9D4C - chains D and O of the 9 polymer chains in the assembly; structure by electron microscopy, 2.75 A resolution.

Chain D:
Molecule: Proteasome subunit alpha type-4
Source organism: Saccharomyces cerevisiae
UniProtKB: P40303 (PSA4_YEAST); numbering as in UniProt (aligned over 1-254)
Amino-acid sequence (254 residues; row label = number of the first residue in the row):
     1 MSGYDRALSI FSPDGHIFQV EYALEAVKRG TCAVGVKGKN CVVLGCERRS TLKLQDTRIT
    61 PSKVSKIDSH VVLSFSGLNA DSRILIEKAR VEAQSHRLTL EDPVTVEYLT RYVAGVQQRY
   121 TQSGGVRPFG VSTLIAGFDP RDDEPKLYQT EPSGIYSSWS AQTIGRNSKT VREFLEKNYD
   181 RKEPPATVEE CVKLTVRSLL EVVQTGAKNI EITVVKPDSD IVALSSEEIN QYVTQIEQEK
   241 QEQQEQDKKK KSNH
Disordered / not traced: 1-3, 239-254
Curated features (UniProtKB/Swiss-Prot):
  - modified residue: T60 (Phosphothreonine)

Chain O:
Molecule: Proteasome activator BLM10
Source organism: Saccharomyces cerevisiae
UniProtKB: P43583 (BLM10_YEAST); residues 1-2143 here = UniProt positions 1-2143
Amino-acid sequence (2143 residues; row label = number of the first residue in the row):
     1 MTANNDDDIK SPIPITNKTL SQLKRFERSP GRPSSSQGEI KRKKSRLYAA DGRPHSPLRA
    61 RSATPTLQDQ KLFNGMDSTS LLNERLQHYT LDYVSDRAQH MKNIYDPSSR WFSRSVRPEF
   121 PIEEFLPYKT ESHEDQAKYL CHVLVNLYIA ISSLDIQGLI SISSKDLADL KKEVDDLALK
   181 TDLFRLSNNT AENDLLGNDI ADYDDAEGLE DELDEYFDLA GPDFNATGKI TAKSATIVNV
   241 NHWTNELKNC LHFDFPVALR KSLATVYYYL SLVQGQKVYR QMHVDMFERL VSLDDDRTNF
   301 TELLQKQGLL LDHQIMLNFL CEFLPYPDPD YARYELSSKE DLQLFRLLLK HAHNAKPFFD
   361 KSKESLLVDT MNFLLSSLAP STMMAVMPIV TSVVPYHYHI HSKIIDYFPF CYSIWSSVSA
   421 NVAIDTHMYD FVGSISKDVH NKILSSEHEK DVVGVEFGEF GIFTDDQMTF MFNRLQGHLR
   481 TDGQIHSYSR TVKPFVYAIN GSKKDRFFEK LVSLAKAIET FIHPSNNGFW TKPNAKFVHA
   541 FIKSYHGRVK YEEDICARGV TNGICLTSFC HEEIVEIFLN IISLGSQNKN PDIANYYISC
   601 FAYLLELDPS NAYLIYDKIL IDLYDTLADQ FINSRHRIIS SLKQFTRVIR FIVMDKLYRV
   661 HITNVLSMLV SKLDMNDTNL TSNLINGIVS IAAFIPIQDL TGEDDYISFE SDTLPLVQQH
   721 FYHIKCGESS KTFRVDDELL NNAFKASTTV FQSMLKVYVE KIFQLVDVDL EDSLVTKINQ
   781 TTMILQESMD DKIFNYFASL LQRNFWSNDS FKEKDPNYEL VTIPLAALVR RNNGLSKELV
   841 RTLLFHIKEQ IKRGAGSVRS TSEIQQRDVK LVLYLTALND VLRQCHESLL EYSDELITFM
   901 KYLYDNVTNP PLDVITSIVI HSALATLCTT EITDCRLFPE DSKIPEKDRW GGLQFDPRRF
   961 DKQHLSFQWH VPSSDEITLS ISILESLSEY CINNVEELMK APRHDSEYGD MIQKYVLVMT
  1021 HTLSGSSLLF DPDFNKYRTQ SNLSYREKLI LLKNIRENNC DPQELDIDIE QIRSGKDDED
  1081 YIESKDIEAG LNAGVSDVVQ LRDEFPDELI VDEEVVSEMP SGVNTPIAGT HGTDNSAMSS
  1141 DLAFRDLDIY TCNYYFGNTT EEKLQNPQYL QVHRVRARIG HFFHKLYVFL STNFENNTNM
  1201 FQILLHGLKV WFTDLGQETV FNEDPNAFID VDFLENVQSL SHVNEPFTRT NFAIRANSLH
  1261 QSRVLLHSTN RKASKLENLL LVDIIQLATS LYPDIYKPAQ GTLVHCMKQL VGSYGVVINK
  1321 IIPSLEKAIK DHDYMKIQVI LNVLLIKKIH RKLMTDYKDI GRLIFLLIEC CRVNELEIGM
  1381 YADKILTDIV IGIKIPSSVC VISDQAFLPL APPDGTINLQ VEAVKLAKKK KREYYLSLLV
  1441 DLQDKLLDKL DNEKDMGWKI RMFILRFVTQ IQSNLESKPD KRAVFSIISQ ISTKHPEIIH
  1501 LVVKSLLSTC NKIISLSDYE YDITRAYKNE FNPSFVEILD TSTTSFPKTF TEEMNNFDNP
  1561 KYFIDLRAYV GWLCWGRLMY VMSPKALKLN LRENELEVLK TAGHLLTREF LRDVTMNLVQ
  1621 DNETRGVFSS GNVSFFSLVI LLISSGFCEL NMSDLFELCE SYYNKDDKAS MIMSVEIVAG
  1681 LVCGSKFMSV SDLDKRDTFI ENFLAKCLDY ELNHDAFEIW STLAWWLPAV VDLRRSKTFF
  1741 CHFINADGMF DRESDAATHQ TSKIYMLRSI LMSMEFRAPD VGKLFDELVF DHPYDQVRQA
  1801 VAKLLTTLVQ NQSNPSISDP TTLLEAERND PDGLGLPLKS VPEKVDAYIK KQFEIIKNLE
  1861 DSVVGLNPQQ FIKTDYFYRT STIFYWIKEM ARGPNKVLLV PYLVDYVLPF LIGLVKHKDV
  1921 CALASLDPVR LYAGLGYMPI RKNHVAAIVD YVCSSNVALS SNQTKLQLAF IQHFLSAELL
  1981 QLTEEEKNKI LEFVVSNLYN EQFVEVRVRA ASILSDIVHN WKEEQPLLSL IERFAKGLDV
  2041 NKYTSKERQK LSKTDIKIHG NVLGLGAIIS AFPYVFPLPP WIPKQLSNLS SWARTSGMTG
  2101 QAAKNTISEF KKVRADTWKF DRASFNTEEL EDLEGVLWRS YYA
Disordered / not traced: 1-72, 169-228, 1040-1144
Curated features (UniProtKB/Swiss-Prot):
  - motif: Y2141 to A2143 (YYX motif)
  - modified residue: S11 (Phosphoserine), S29 (Phosphoserine), S56 (Phosphoserine), S62 (Phosphoserine), T64 (Phosphothreonine), T66 (Phosphothreonine), S1041 (Phosphoserine)
  - mutagenesis: Y1663 to N1664 (Abolishes binding to acetylated histones), R2139 (R2139D: Does not affect binding to the proteasome), S2140 (S2140H: Abolishes binding to the proteasome), Y2141 to A2143 (Loss of function), Y2141 (Y2141M: Does not affect viability in the presence of cycloheximide), Y2142 (Y2142A/V: Loss of function; abolishes binding to the proteasome; Y2142V: Abolishes binding to the proteasome), A2143 (A2143S: Does not affect viability in the presence of cycloheximide)

How chain D and chain O interact:
Pairs across the interface (21; chain D residue first):
  Y4(D) with R1930(O); G1934(O); Y1937(O), hydrophobic; H1973(O)
  R6(D) with W530(O)
  S50(D) with D1666(O)
  L52(D) with E1623(O)
  K53(D) with E1623(O), hydrogen bond (backbone-side chain); D1667(O), salt bridge
  T170(D) with Y1794(O); Q1796(O)
  E173(D) with Y1794(O); D1795(O), hydrogen bond (side chain-backbone)
  F174(D) with Y1794(O)
  R197(D) with D1755(O), salt bridge
  E201(D) with T1758(O)
  V202(D) with T1758(O)
  Q204(D) with H1714(O), hydrogen bond; D1715(O), hydrogen bond
  T205(D) with N1713(O), hydrogen bond (backbone-side chain)
  A207(D) with D1666(O)
Also at the interface, not in a pair above, chain D (18 interface residues in all): A7, S9, N167, G206
Also at the interface, not in a pair above, chain O (25 interface residues in all): R480, F521, Q1620, K1665, A1757, P1793, R1798, A1933, Q1972

In short:
18 residues of chain D face 25 of chain O across their interface; the contacts include 5 hydrogen bonds and 2
salt bridges. Polar contacts include K53(D)-D1667(O), R197(D)-D1755(O) and K53(D)-E1623(O). From UniProt: 7
mutagenesis sites on chain O.
Here chain D is Proteasome subunit alpha type-4 and chain O is Proteasome activator BLM10, both from
Saccharomyces cerevisiae. Entry 9D4C (Proteasome core particle assembly intermediate Blm10:alpha-ring purified
from Saccharomyces cerevisiae) was determined by electron microscopy.
